Entry 8V5R (electron microscopy, 3.00 A resolution); this record covers chains A and P of the 5 polymer chains in the assembly.

# Chain A
Molecule: DNA polymerase subunit gamma-1
Source organism: Homo sapiens
UniProtKB: P54098 (DPOG1_HUMAN); numbering as in UniProt (aligned over 26-1239)
Chain sequence (1229 residues; each row starts with the number of its first residue):
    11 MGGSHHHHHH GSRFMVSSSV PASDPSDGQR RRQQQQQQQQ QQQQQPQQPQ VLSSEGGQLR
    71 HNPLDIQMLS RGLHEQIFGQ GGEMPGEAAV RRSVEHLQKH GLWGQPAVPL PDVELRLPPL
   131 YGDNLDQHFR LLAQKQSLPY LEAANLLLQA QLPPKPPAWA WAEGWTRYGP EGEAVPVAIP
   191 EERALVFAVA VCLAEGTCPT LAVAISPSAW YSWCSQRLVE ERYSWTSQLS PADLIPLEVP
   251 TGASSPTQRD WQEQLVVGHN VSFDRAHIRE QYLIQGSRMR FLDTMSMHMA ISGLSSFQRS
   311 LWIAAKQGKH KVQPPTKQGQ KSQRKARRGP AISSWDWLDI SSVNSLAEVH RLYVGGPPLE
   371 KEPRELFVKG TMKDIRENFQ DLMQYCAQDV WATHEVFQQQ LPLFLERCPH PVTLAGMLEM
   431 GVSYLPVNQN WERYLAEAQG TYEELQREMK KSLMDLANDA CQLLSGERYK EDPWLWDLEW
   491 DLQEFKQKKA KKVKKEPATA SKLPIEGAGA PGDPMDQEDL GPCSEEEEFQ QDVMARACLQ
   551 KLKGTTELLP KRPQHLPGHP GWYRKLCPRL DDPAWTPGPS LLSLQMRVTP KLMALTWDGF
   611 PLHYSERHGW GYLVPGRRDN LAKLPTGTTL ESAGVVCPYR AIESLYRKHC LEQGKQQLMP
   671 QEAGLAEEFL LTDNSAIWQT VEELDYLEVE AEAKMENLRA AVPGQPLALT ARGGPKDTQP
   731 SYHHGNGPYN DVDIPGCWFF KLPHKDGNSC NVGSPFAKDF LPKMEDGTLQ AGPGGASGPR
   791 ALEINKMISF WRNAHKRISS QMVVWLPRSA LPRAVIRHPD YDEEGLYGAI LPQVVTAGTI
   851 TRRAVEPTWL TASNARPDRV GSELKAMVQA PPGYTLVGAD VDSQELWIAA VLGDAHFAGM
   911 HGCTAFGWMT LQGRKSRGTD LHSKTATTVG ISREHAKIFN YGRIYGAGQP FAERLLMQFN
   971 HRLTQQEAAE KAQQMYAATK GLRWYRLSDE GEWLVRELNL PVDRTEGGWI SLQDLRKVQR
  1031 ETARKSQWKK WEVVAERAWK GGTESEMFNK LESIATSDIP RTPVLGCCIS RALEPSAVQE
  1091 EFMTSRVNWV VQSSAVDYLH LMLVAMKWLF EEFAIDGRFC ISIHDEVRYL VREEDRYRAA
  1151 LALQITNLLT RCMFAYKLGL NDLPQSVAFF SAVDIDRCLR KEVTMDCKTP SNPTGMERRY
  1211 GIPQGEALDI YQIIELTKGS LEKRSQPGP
Unresolved in the structure: 11-66, 252-259, 319-341, 499-527, 628-732, 783-786, 993-1048, 1236-1239
Sequence notes: initiating methionine (11); expression tag (12-25); engineered mutation Ala198 (Asp in P54098), Ala200 (Glu in P54098)
Metal / ion sites: Mg2+: Val891, Asp1135 (together with 2',3'-dideoxy-thymidine-5'-triphosphate)
Ligand contacts: 2',3'-dideoxy-thymidine-5'-triphosphate (D3T): Arg853, Asp890, Val891, Asp892, Ser893, Gln894, Glu895, Lys925, His932, Arg943, Lys947, Ile948, Tyr951, Tyr955, Asp1135
Swiss-Prot annotation at these positions:
  - region: Gln43 to Gln55 (Does not contribute to polymerase and exonuclease enzymatic activities), Thr858 to Asn864 (Trigger loop)
  - motif: Val267 to Arg275 (Exo II), Tyr395 to Thr403 (Exo III), Val887 to Leu896 (Pol A), Arg943 to Gly958 (Pol B), His1134 to Val1141 (Pol C)
  - binding site (DNA): Ser306, Ser593, Lys806, Thr849, Thr1094, Ser1095
  - binding site (RNA): Arg579, His754, Gly763, Lys768, Ser863, Arg869
  - binding site (a 2'-deoxyribonucleoside 5'-triphosphate): Asp890, Val891, Ser893, Glu895, Arg943, Lys947, Tyr951, Asp1135
  - binding site (Mg(2+)): Asp890, Val891, Asp1135
  - site (Critical for replication fidelity and mismatch recognition): Arg853, Gln1102

# Chain P
Molecule: primer DNA
Sequence (51 nucleotides; each row starts with the number of its first residue; numbers below 1 keep their minus sign (DT-26 is residue -26)):
   -26 TGGGTTTTTA TGTACTACAG GTGGTCAAGT ATTTATGGTA CCGTACAATA X
Unresolved in the structure: -26 to 4
Modified positions: 2DT (3'-deoxythymidine-5'-monophosphate) at position 24

# Interface between chain A and chain P
Pairs across the interface - 25 pairs, chain A then chain P:
  Arg562(A) - DG11(P)  hydrogen bond to the phosphate
  Arg562(A) - DT12(P)  salt bridge to the phosphate
  Arg579(A) - DG11(P)  salt bridge to the phosphate
  Arg579(A) - DT12(P)  salt bridge to the phosphate
  His754(A) - DA20(P)  salt bridge to the phosphate
  Asn761(A) - DC19(P)  phosphate contact
  Asn761(A) - DA20(P)  phosphate contact
  Val762(A) - DA20(P)  phosphate contact
  Gly763(A) - DC19(P)  hydrogen bond to the phosphate
  Gly763(A) - DA20(P)  hydrogen bond to the phosphate
  Ala767(A) - DA21(P)  phosphate contact
  Lys768(A) - DA21(P)  hydrogen bond to the phosphate
  Lys768(A) - DT22(P)  salt bridge to the phosphate
  Ser799(A) - DA21(P)  phosphate contact
  Arg853(A) - 2DT_24(P)  base contact
  Leu860(A) - DA23(P)  sugar contact
  Thr861(A) - DT22(P)  base contact
  Thr861(A) - DA23(P)  sugar contact
  Ala862(A) - DA23(P)  sugar contact
  Ser863(A) - DT22(P)  hydrogen bond to the phosphate
  Ser863(A) - DA23(P)  hydrogen bond to the phosphate
  Arg869(A) - DT22(P)  salt bridge to the phosphate
  Arg869(A) - DA23(P)  salt bridge to the phosphate
  His1134(A) - 2DT_24(P)  sugar contact
  Asp1135(A) - 2DT_24(P)  sugar contact
Also at the interface, not in a pair above, chain A (27 interface residues in all): Lys379, Asp581, Lys755, Ser764, Phe766, Phe800, Asn803, Asn864, Ile1133, Glu1136
Also at the interface, not in a pair above, chain P (9 interface residues in all): DC14

# Overview
27 residues of chain A and 9 residues of chain P are in contact; the contacts include 6 hydrogen bonds and 7
salt bridges. Polar contacts include Arg562(A)-DG11(P), Gly763(A)-DC19(P) and Gly763(A)-DA20(P). Bound to
chain A: 2',3'-dideoxy-thymidine-5'-triphosphate.
Here chain A is DNA polymerase subunit gamma-1 (Homo sapiens) and chain P is primer DNA. Entry 8V5R (Active
conformation of DNA polymerase gamma bound to DNA) was determined by electron microscopy together with 8V54,
8V55 and 8V5D from the same study.
